Entry 3G0B (X-ray diffraction, 2.25 A resolution); this record covers chains A and B.

== Chain A (and B) ==
Molecule: Dipeptidyl peptidase 4
From: Homo sapiens
Notes: EC 3.4.14.5; chain B of this document is another copy of the same molecule, construct and numbering; everything in this record applies to it too
UniProtKB: P27487 (DPP4_HUMAN); numbering as in UniProt (aligned over 39-766)
Sequence (740 residues; each row starts with the number of its first residue):
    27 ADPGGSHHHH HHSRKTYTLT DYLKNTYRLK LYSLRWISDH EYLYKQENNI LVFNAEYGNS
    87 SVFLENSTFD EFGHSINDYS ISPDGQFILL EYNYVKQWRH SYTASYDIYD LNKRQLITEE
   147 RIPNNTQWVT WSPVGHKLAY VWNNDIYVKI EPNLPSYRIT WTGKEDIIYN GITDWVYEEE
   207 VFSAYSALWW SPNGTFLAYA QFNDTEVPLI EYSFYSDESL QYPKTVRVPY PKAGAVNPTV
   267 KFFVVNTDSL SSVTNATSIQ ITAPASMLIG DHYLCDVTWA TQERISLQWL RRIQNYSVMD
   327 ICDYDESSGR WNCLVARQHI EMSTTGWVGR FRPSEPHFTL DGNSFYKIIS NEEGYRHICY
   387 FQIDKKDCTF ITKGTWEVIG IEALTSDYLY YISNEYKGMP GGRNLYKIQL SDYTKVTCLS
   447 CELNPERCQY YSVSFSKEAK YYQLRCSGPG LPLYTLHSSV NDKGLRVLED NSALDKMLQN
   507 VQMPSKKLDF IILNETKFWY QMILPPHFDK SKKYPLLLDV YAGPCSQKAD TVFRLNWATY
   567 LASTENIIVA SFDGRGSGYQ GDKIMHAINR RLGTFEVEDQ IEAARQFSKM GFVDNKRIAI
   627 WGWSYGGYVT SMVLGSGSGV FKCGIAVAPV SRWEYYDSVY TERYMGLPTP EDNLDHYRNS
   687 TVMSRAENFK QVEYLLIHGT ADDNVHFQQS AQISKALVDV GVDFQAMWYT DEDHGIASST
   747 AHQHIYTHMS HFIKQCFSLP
Unresolved in the structure: 27-39 (chain B: 27-33)
Sequence notes: expression tag (27-38)
UniProt features mapped onto this chain:
  - active site (Charge relay system): Ser-630, Asp-708, His-740
  - glycosylation (N-linked (GlcNAc...) asparagine): Asn-85, Asn-92, Asn-150, Asn-219, Asn-229, Asn-281, Asn-321, Asn-520, Asn-685
  - mutagenesis: Asn-85 (N85A: Does not inhibit dipeptidyl peptidase activity, interaction with ADA and homodimer formation), Asn-92 (N92A: Does not inhibit dipeptidyl peptidase activity, interaction with ADA and homodimer formation), Asn-150 (N150A: Does not inhibit dipeptidyl peptidase activity, interaction with ADA and homodimer formation), Glu-205 (E205K: Inhibits dipeptidyl peptidase activity), Glu-206 (E206L: Inhibits dipeptidyl peptidase activity), Asn-219 (N219A: Does not inhibit dipeptidyl peptidase activity, interaction with ADA and homodimer formation), Asn-229 (N229A: Does not inhibit dipeptidyl peptidase activity, interaction with ADA and homodimer formation), Asn-281 (N281A: Does not inhibit dipeptidyl peptidase activity, interaction with ADA and homodimer formation), Asn-321 (N321A: Does not inhibit dipeptidyl peptidase activity, interaction with ADA and homodimer formation), Asn-520 (N520A: Does not inhibit dipeptidyl peptidase activity, interaction with ADA and homodimer formation), Asn-685 (N685A: Does not inhibit dipeptidyl peptidase activity, interaction with ADA and homodimer formation), His-750 (H750A: Inhibits weakly homodimerization and dipeptidyl peptidase activity ...)
Disulfide bonds: Cys-328/Cys-339, Cys-385/Cys-394, Cys-444/Cys-447, Cys-454/Cys-472, Cys-649/Cys-762
Covalently attached groups: N-acetylglucosamine (NAG) linked to Asn-150
Residues lining bound ligands:
  - N-acetylglucosamine (NAG; 2-acetamido-2-deoxy-beta-D-glucopyranose), molecule 1: Glu-67, Val-78, Asn-80, Asn-85, Ser-86, Ser-87
  - N-acetylglucosamine (NAG), molecule 2: Asn-219, Thr-221, Phe-222, Asn-272, Gln-308, Glu-309, Tyr-330
  - N-acetylglucosamine (NAG), molecule 3: Leu-519, Asn-520, Thr-522, Phe-524, Arg-581, Phe-601, Glu-604, Asp-605
  - N-acetylglucosamine (NAG), molecule 4: Asp-681, Arg-684, Asn-685
  - Alogliptin (T22; 2-({6-[(3R)-3-aminopiperidin-1-yl]-3-methyl-2,4-dioxo-3,4-dihydropyrimidin-1(2H)-yl}methyl)benzonitrile): Arg-125, Glu-205, Glu-206, Phe-357, Tyr-547, Trp-629, Ser-630, Tyr-631, Val-656, Trp-659, Tyr-662, Tyr-666, Asn-710, Val-711, His-740

== Interface between chain A and chain B ==
Pairs across the interface (114):
  Pro-234(A) / Tyr-248(B)
  Leu-235(A) / Tyr-248(B)
  Ile-236(A) / Pro-249(B)
  Glu-237(A) / Ser-239(B)
  Glu-237(A) / Thr-251(B)  hydrogen bond
  Glu-237(A) / Arg-253(B)  salt bridge
  Tyr-238(A) / Ser-239(B)
  Ser-239(A) / Glu-237(B)
  Ser-239(A) / Tyr-238(B)
  Tyr-241(A) / Phe-713(B)
  Tyr-241(A) / Gln-714(B)
  Tyr-241(A) / Ala-717(B)  hydrophobic
  Tyr-241(A) / Gln-718(B)  hydrogen bond (backbone-side chain)
  Ser-242(A) / Gln-718(B)  hydrogen bond (backbone-side chain)
  Ser-242(A) / Lys-721(B)  hydrogen bond (backbone-side chain)
  Asp-243(A) / Gln-718(B)  hydrogen bond (backbone-side chain)
  Glu-244(A) / Arg-658(B)  salt bridge
  Glu-244(A) / Tyr-661(B)  hydrogen bond (backbone-side chain)
  Glu-244(A) / Thr-687(B)
  Glu-244(A) / Met-689(B)
  Glu-244(A) / Gln-718(B)
  Leu-246(A) / Tyr-661(B)
  Leu-246(A) / Gln-714(B)  hydrogen bond (backbone-side chain)
  Gln-247(A) / Lys-258(B)
  Gln-247(A) / Ala-259(B)  hydrogen bond (side chain-backbone)
  Gln-247(A) / Glu-660(B)  hydrogen bond (side chain-backbone)
  Gln-247(A) / Tyr-661(B)
  Gln-247(A) / Gln-714(B)  hydrogen bond (backbone-side chain)
  Tyr-248(A) / Pro-234(B)
  Tyr-248(A) / Leu-235(B)
  Tyr-248(A) / Tyr-256(B)  hydrogen bond (side chain-backbone)
  Tyr-248(A) / Pro-257(B)
  Tyr-248(A) / Lys-258(B)  hydrogen bond (side chain-backbone)
  Tyr-248(A) / Ala-261(B)
  Pro-249(A) / Ile-236(B)
  Pro-249(A) / Gln-714(B)
  Thr-251(A) / Glu-237(B)  hydrogen bond
  Thr-251(A) / Thr-251(B)
  Arg-253(A) / Glu-237(B)  salt bridge
  Arg-253(A) / Arg-253(B)
  Tyr-256(A) / Tyr-248(B)  hydrogen bond (backbone-side chain)
  Pro-257(A) / Tyr-248(B)
  Lys-258(A) / Gln-247(B)
  Lys-258(A) / Tyr-248(B)  hydrogen bond (backbone-side chain)
  Ala-259(A) / Gln-247(B)  hydrogen bond (backbone-side chain)
  Ala-261(A) / Tyr-248(B)
  Arg-658(A) / Glu-244(B)  salt bridge
  Arg-658(A) / Ser-245(B)
  Glu-660(A) / Gln-247(B)  hydrogen bond (backbone-side chain)
  Tyr-661(A) / Glu-244(B)  hydrogen bond (side chain-backbone)
  Tyr-661(A) / Leu-246(B)
  Tyr-661(A) / Gln-247(B)
  Met-689(A) / Glu-244(B)
  Phe-713(A) / Tyr-241(B)
  Phe-713(A) / Trp-734(B)  hydrophobic
  Gln-714(A) / Tyr-241(B)
  Gln-714(A) / Leu-246(B)
  Gln-714(A) / Gln-247(B)  hydrogen bond (side chain-backbone)
  Gln-714(A) / Pro-249(B)
  Ser-716(A) / Trp-734(B)
  Ala-717(A) / Tyr-241(B)  hydrophobic
  Ala-717(A) / Trp-734(B)
  Ala-717(A) / Thr-736(B)  hydrogen bond (backbone-side chain)
  Gln-718(A) / Tyr-241(B)  hydrogen bond (side chain-backbone)
  Gln-718(A) / Ser-242(B)  hydrogen bond (side chain-backbone)
  Gln-718(A) / Asp-243(B)
  Gln-718(A) / Glu-244(B)
  Ser-720(A) / Trp-734(B)  hydrogen bond
  Ser-720(A) / Thr-736(B)  hydrogen bond
  Lys-721(A) / Ser-242(B)  hydrogen bond (side chain-backbone)
  Lys-721(A) / Thr-736(B)
  Val-724(A) / Tyr-735(B)  hydrophobic
  Val-724(A) / Thr-746(B)
  Val-724(A) / Ala-747(B)  hydrophobic
  Val-724(A) / His-750(B)
  Asp-725(A) / Thr-746(B)  hydrogen bond
  Val-728(A) / His-750(B)  hydrogen bond (backbone-side chain)
  Asp-729(A) / His-750(B)
  Asp-729(A) / His-754(B)  salt bridge
  Asp-729(A) / His-757(B)  salt bridge
  Phe-730(A) / Met-733(B)
  Phe-730(A) / His-750(B)
  Phe-730(A) / His-754(B)  hydrogen bond (backbone-side chain)
  Gln-731(A) / Gln-731(B)
  Gln-731(A) / His-754(B)
  Ala-732(A) / Ala-732(B)
  Ala-732(A) / Trp-734(B)  hydrophobic
  Met-733(A) / Phe-730(B)
  Met-733(A) / Ala-732(B)  hydrophobic
  Met-733(A) / Trp-734(B)
  Trp-734(A) / Leu-702(B)  hydrophobic
  Trp-734(A) / Phe-713(B)  hydrophobic
  Trp-734(A) / Ser-716(B)
  Trp-734(A) / Ala-717(B)
  Trp-734(A) / Ser-720(B)  hydrogen bond
  Trp-734(A) / Ala-732(B)  hydrophobic
  Trp-734(A) / Met-733(B)
  Trp-734(A) / Trp-734(B)
  Tyr-735(A) / Val-724(B)  hydrophobic
  Thr-736(A) / Ala-717(B)  hydrogen bond (side chain-backbone)
  Thr-736(A) / Ser-720(B)  hydrogen bond
  Thr-736(A) / Lys-721(B)
  Asp-737(A) / Lys-721(B)
  Thr-746(A) / Val-724(B)
  Thr-746(A) / Asp-725(B)  hydrogen bond
  Ala-747(A) / Val-724(B)  hydrophobic
  His-750(A) / Val-724(B)
  His-750(A) / Val-728(B)  hydrogen bond (side chain-backbone)
  His-750(A) / Asp-729(B)
  His-750(A) / Phe-730(B)
  His-754(A) / Asp-729(B)  salt bridge
  His-754(A) / Phe-730(B)
  His-754(A) / Gln-731(B)
  His-757(A) / Asp-729(B)  salt bridge
Interface residues without a listed pair, chain A (53 interface residues in all): Ser-245, Thr-687, Leu-702, Leu-723
Interface residues without a listed pair, chain B (53 interface residues in all): Leu-723, Asp-737

== Summary ==
The chain A/chain B interface involves 53 residues from each chain, with 33 hydrogen bonds and 8 salt bridges.
Polar pairs include Glu-237(A)/Arg-253(B), Glu-244(A)/Arg-658(B) and Asp-729(A)/His-754(B). Bound to chain A:
4 copies of N-acetylglucosamine and Alogliptin. N-acetylglucosamine is covalently linked to Asn-150(A).
Both chains are Dipeptidyl peptidase 4 (Homo sapiens). Entry 3G0B (Crystal structure of dipeptidyl peptidase
IV in complex with TAK-322) was determined by X-ray diffraction, deposited together with 3G0C, 3G0D and 3G0G.
